Entry 6YR5 (X-ray diffraction, 2.25 A resolution); this record covers chains A and O of the 4 polymer chains in the assembly.

Chain A:
Molecule: 14-3-3 protein sigma
Source organism: Homo sapiens
UniProtKB: P31947 (1433S_HUMAN); numbering as in UniProt (aligned over 1-231)
Amino-acid sequence (236 residues; row label = number of the first residue in the row; numbers below 1 keep their minus sign (Gly-4 is residue -4)):
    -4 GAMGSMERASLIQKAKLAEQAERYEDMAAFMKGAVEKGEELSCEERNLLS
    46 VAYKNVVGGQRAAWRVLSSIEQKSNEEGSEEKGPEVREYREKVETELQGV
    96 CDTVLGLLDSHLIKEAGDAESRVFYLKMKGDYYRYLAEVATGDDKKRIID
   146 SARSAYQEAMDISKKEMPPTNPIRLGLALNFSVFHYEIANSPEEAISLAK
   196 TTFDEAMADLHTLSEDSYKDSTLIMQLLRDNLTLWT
Disordered / not traced: -4, 71-76
Differences from the reference sequence: expression tag (-4 to 0)
Curated features (UniProtKB/Swiss-Prot):
  - site (Interaction with phosphoserine on interacting protein): Arg56, Arg129
  - modified residue (Phosphoserine): Ser5, Ser74

Chain O:
Molecule: Protein Mdm4
UniProtKB: O15151 (MDM4_HUMAN); residue numbers follow UniProt; this construct covers 361-374
Amino-acid sequence (14 residues; each row starts with the number of its first residue):
   361 DCRRTISAPVVRPK
Disordered / not traced: 361-362, 372-374
Modified / non-standard residues: Ser367 (phosphoserine; SEP)
Curated features (UniProtKB/Swiss-Prot):
  - modified residue: Ser367 (Phosphoserine)
Reported in the primary citation:
  - post-translational modification sites: Ser367

How chain A and chain O interact:
Pairs across the interface (23; chain A residue first):
  Ser45(A) with Val370(O)
  Val46(A) with Val370(O), hydrophobic
  Lys49(A) with Ser367(O)
  Arg56(A) with Ser367(O)
  Arg129(A) with Ser367(O)
  Tyr130(A) with Ser367(O)
  Leu174(A) with Ile366(O); Ser367(O); Ala368(O)
  Asn175(A) with Ser367(O); Ala368(O), hydrogen bond (side chain-backbone)
  Val178(A) with Thr365(O); Ile366(O)
  Glu182(A) with Thr365(O)
  Leu222(A) with Ile366(O), hydrophobic; Pro369(O)
  Asp225(A) with Arg363(O), salt bridge
  Asn226(A) with Thr365(O); Ile366(O), hydrogen bond (side chain-backbone)
  Thr228(A) with Arg363(O)
  Leu229(A) with Arg364(O); Thr365(O)
  Trp230(A) with Thr365(O), hydrogen bond
Also at the interface, not in a pair above, chain A (21 interface residues in all): Asn42, Lys122, Gly171, Tyr181, Leu218

Summary:
Chain A and chain O form an interface of 21 and 8 residues respectively, with 3 hydrogen bonds and 1 salt
bridge. Polar pairs include Asp225(A)-Arg363(O), Asn175(A)-Ala368(O) and Asn226(A)-Ile366(O). From the paper:
a modification site at Ser367(O).
Here chain A is 14-3-3 protein sigma (Homo sapiens) and chain O is Protein Mdm4. Entry 6YR5 (14-3-3 sigma in
complex with hDMX-367 peptide) was determined by X-ray diffraction (same publication as 6YR6 and 6YR7).
